Entry 9CXU (electron microscopy, 2.30 A resolution); this record covers chains B and D of the 6 polymer chains in the assembly.

[Chain B (and D)]
Molecule: Hemagglutinin HA2 chain, Green fluorescent protein fusion
From: Influenza A virus (strain A/Hong Kong/1/1968 H3N2)
Notes: chain D of this document is another copy of the same molecule, construct and numbering; everything in this record applies to it too
UniProt: chimeric construct of Q91MA7, P42212: residues 0-179 from Q91MA7 (HEMA_I68A4) positions 345-524 (UniProt number = residue number + 345); residues 230-462 from P42212 positions 1-233 (UniProt number = residue number - 229)
Sequence (494 residues; numbered 0 to 493; the number before each row is that of its first residue; numbering starts at 0):
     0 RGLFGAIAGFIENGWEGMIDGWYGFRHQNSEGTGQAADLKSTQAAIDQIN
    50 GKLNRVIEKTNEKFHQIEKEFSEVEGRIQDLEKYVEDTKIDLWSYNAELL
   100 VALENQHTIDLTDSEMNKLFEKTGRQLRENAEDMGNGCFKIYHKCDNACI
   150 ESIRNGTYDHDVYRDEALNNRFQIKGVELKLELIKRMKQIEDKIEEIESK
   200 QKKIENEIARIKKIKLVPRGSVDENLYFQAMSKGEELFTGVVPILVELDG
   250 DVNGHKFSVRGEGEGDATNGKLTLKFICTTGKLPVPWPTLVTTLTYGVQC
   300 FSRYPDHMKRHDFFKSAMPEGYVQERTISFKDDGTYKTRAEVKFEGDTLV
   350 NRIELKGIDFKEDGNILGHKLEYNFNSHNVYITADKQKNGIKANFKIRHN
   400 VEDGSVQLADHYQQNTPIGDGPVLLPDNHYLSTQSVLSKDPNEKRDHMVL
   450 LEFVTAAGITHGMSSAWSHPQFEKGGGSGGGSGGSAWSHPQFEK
Disordered / not traced: 0-6, 172-493
Cystine bridges: C144-C148
Covalent attachments: N-acetylglucosamine (NAG) linked to N154
Construct notes: conflict G123 (Arg468 in Q91MA7), R259 (Ser30 in P42212), N268 (Tyr39 in P42212), L293 (Phe64 in P42212), T294 (Ser65 in P42212), R309 (Gln80 in P42212), S328 (Phe99 in P42212), T334 (Asn105 in P42212), F374 (Tyr145 in P42212), T382 (Met153 in P42212), A392 (Val163 in P42212), V400 (Ile171 in P42212), V435 (Ala206 in P42212); linker (180-229); expression tag (463-493)
Curated features (UniProtKB/Swiss-Prot):
  - site: R0, G1 (Cleavage)
  - glycosylation: N154 (N-linked (GlcNAc...) asparagine)
  - modified residue: Y295 (Z: -2,3-didehydrotyrosine)

[How chain B and chain D interact]
Pairs across the interface - 38 pairs, chain B then chain D:
  R76(B) with E74(D), salt bridge; I77(D); E81(D), salt bridge
  I77(B) with I77(D), hydrophobic
  D79(B) with H64(D); I66(D)
  L80(B) with I66(D), hydrophobic; L80(D), hydrophobic; E81(D)
  Y83(B) with Q65(D); I66(D), hydrophobic; K68(D), hydrogen bond; V84(D), hydrophobic; E85(D), hydrogen bond; K88(D)
  V84(B) with V84(D), hydrophobic
  T87(B) with K88(D)
  D90(B) with N60(D); K62(D), salt bridge
  L91(B) with L91(D), hydrophobic; W92(D); N95(D)
  Y94(B) with I56(D), hydrophobic; W92(D), hydrophobic; N95(D); L99(D)
  E97(B) with V55(D); I56(D)
  A101(B) with I56(D), hydrophobic
  E131(B) with E128(D); R163(D), salt bridge
  D132(B) with R124(D), salt bridge; R127(D)
  M133(B) with R127(D), hydrogen bond (backbone-side chain)
  G134(B) with R124(D)
  R170(B) with E128(D), salt bridge; R163(D), hydrogen bond (backbone-side chain)
  F171(B) with F171(D), hydrophobic
Interface residues without a listed pair, chain B (22 interface residues in all): L98, L102, Q105, Y141
Interface residues without a listed pair, chain D (29 interface residues in all): E57, Q78, L102, H106, L167

[Overview]
22 residues of chain B face 29 of chain D across their interface; the contacts include 4 hydrogen bonds and 6
salt bridges. Among the polar pairs are R76(B)-E74(D), R76(B)-E81(D) and D90(B)-K62(D). N-acetylglucosamine is
covalently linked to N154(B).
Both chains are Hemagglutinin HA2 chain, Green fluorescent protein fusion (Influenza A virus (strain A/Hong
Kong/1/1968 H3N2)). Entry 9CXU (Endo H-treated hemagglutinin A/Hong Kong/1/68) was determined by electron
microscopy (same publication as 9D0Y, 9D1U, 9D2M and 9CXT).
